PDB entry 9P4Z | electron microscopy, 2.83 A resolution | chain A

Chain A:
Name: Excitatory amino acid transporter 3
Organism: Homo sapiens
Reference sequence: P43005 (EAA3_HUMAN); numbering as in UniProt (aligned over 1-524)
Sequence (526 residues; each row starts with the number of its first residue; numbers below 1 keep their minus sign (Gly-1 is residue -1)):
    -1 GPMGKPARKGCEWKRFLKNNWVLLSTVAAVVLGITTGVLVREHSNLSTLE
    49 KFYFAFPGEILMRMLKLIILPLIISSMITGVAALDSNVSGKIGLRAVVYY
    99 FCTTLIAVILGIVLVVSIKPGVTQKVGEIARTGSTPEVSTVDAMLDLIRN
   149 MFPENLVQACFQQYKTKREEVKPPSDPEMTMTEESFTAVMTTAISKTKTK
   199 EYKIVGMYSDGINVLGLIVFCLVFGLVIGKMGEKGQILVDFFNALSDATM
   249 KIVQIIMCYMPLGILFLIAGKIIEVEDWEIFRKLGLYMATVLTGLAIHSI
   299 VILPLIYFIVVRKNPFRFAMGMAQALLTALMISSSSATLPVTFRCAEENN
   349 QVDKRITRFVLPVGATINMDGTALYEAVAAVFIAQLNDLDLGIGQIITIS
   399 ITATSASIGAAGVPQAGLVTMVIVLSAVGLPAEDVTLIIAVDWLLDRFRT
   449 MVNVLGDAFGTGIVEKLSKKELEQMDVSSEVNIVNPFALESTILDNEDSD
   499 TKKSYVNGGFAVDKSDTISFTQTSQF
Not modelled in the structure: -1 to 18, 122-136, 169-198, 471-524
Construct notes: expression tag (-1 to 0); engineered mutation Thr178 (Asn in P43005), Thr195 (Asn in P43005)
Ion coordination: Na+ site 1: Tyr98, Thr101, Thr102, Asn366, Asp368; Na+ site 2: Gly362, Asn366, Asn451, Asp455
Small-molecule neighbours: 9Z9 ((3beta,14beta,17beta,25R)-3-[4-methoxy-3-(methoxymethyl)butoxy]spirost-5-en): Leu103, Ile107, Ile110, Val114, Leu389, Ile391, Ile394, Ile395, Ser398, Ile399
Swiss-Prot annotation at these positions:
  - binding site (Na(+)): Tyr98, Thr101, Thr102, Gly362, Thr364, Asn366, Asp368, Ser405, Ile406, Ala408, Asn451, Asp455
  - binding site (L-aspartate): Ser331, Ser333, Thr370, Val411, Arg447, Thr448, Asn451
  - modified residue (Phosphoserine): Ser517, Ser522
  - glycosylation: Asn43 (N-linked (GlcNAc...) asparagine)
  - natural variant: Ile395 (deletion: In DCBXA), Arg445 (R445W: In DCBXA)
What the authors report for this chain:
  - Na+ coordination: Thr101, Thr102, Asn366, Asp368
  - specificity-determining residues: Phe99
  - mutagenesis - F99A: decreased growth
  - mutagenesis - F99L, F99M, T402I, T402L: unchanged growth
  - mutagenesis - F99L (65.6 +/- 1.8 degC), F99M (67.3 +/- 0.5 degC): unchanged stability
  - mutagenesis - F99M, T402I: increased growth in response to PBJ1
  - mutagenesis - F99M, T402I: increased growth in response to PBJ2

Summary:
Bound to chain A: compound 9Z9. Tyr98, Thr101, Thr102, Asn366 and Asp368 coordinate Na+ site 1. Curated
annotation (UniProt) lists 12 Na+-binding residues and 7 L-aspartate-binding residues. From the paper: F99M
and T402I increase growth in response to PBJ1; Na+ coordination by Thr101, Thr102 and Asn366 among others; 5
substitutions were tested in all.
Chain A is Excitatory amino acid transporter 3 (Homo sapiens); the structure, Human EAAT3 with sodium bound at
inward facing state, was determined by electron microscopy together with 9P4X and 9P4Y from the same study.
